6QFK - chains A and B; structure by X-ray diffraction, 2.00 A resolution.

== Chain A ==
Protein: PEGA domain-containing protein, EngBF DARPin fusion G10
Source organism: Bifidobacterium longum
Reference sequence: A0A414FD23 (A0A414FD23_BIFLN); residues 340-1521 here = UniProt positions 340-1521
Amino-acid sequence (1357 residues; row label = number of the first residue in the row):
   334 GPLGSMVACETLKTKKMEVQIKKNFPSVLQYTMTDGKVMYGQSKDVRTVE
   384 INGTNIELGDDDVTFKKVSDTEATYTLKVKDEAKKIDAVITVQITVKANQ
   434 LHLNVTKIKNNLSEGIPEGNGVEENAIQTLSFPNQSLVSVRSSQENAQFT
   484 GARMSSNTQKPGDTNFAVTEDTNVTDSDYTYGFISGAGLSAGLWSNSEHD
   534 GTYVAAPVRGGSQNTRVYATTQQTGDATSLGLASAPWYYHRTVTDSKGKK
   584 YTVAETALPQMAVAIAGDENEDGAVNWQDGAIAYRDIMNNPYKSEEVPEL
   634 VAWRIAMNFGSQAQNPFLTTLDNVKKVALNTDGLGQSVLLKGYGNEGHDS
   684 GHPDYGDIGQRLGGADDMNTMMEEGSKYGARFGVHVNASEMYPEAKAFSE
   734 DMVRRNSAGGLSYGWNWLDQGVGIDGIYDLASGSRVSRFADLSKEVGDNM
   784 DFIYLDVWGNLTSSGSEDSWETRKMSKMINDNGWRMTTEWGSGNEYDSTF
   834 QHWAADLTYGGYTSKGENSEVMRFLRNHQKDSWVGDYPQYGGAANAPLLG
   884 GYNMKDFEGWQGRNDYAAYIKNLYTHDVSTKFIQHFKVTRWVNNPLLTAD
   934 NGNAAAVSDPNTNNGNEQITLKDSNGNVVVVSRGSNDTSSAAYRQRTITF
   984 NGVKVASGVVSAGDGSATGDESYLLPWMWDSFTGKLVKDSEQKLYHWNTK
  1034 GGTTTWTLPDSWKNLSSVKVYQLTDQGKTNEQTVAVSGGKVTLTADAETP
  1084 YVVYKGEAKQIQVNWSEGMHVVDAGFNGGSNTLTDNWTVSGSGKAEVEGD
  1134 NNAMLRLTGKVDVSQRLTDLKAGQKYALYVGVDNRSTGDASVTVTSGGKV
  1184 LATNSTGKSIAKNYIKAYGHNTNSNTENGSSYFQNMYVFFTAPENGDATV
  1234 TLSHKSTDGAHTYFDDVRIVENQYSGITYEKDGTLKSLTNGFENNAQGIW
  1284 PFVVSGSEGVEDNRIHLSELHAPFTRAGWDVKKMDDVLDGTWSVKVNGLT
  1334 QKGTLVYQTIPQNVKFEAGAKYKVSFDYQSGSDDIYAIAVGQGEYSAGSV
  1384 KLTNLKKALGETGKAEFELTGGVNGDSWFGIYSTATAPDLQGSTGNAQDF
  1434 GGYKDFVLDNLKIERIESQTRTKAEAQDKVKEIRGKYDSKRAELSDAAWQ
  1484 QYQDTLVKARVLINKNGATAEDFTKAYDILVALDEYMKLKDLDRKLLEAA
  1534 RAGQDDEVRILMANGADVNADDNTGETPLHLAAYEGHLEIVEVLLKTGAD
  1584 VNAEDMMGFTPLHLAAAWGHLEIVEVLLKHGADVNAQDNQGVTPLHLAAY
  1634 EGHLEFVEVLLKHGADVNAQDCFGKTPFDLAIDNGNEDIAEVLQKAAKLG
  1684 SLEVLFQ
Disordered / not traced: 334-337, 1685-1690
Sequence notes: expression tag (334-339); conflict Cys-342 (Ser in A0A414FD23), Arg-1309 (Gln in A0A414FD23)
Disulfides: Cys-342/Cys-1655
Metal / ion sites: Mn2+ site 1: Asp-601, Asn-603, Asp-605, Ala-607, Asp-612; Mn2+ site 2: Glu-727, Asp-752, His-1299; Mn2+ site 3: Gly-1108, Asn-1135, Ala-1136, Asp-1248; Mn2+ site 4: Gly-1274, Glu-1276, Asp-1322, Trp-1325, Asp-1442

== Chain B ==
Protein: V3-if
Amino-acid sequence (15 residues; each row starts with the number of its first residue):
     1 PKSIRIGPGQAFYAP
Modified residues: Pro-15 (D-proline; DPR)
Covalently attached groups: covalent link Pro-1/Pro-15

== How chain A and chain B interact ==
Contacting residue pairs - 34 pairs, chain A then chain B:
  Thr-1557(A) with Pro-8(B); Gly-9(B)
  Glu-1559(A) with Pro-8(B)
  Tyr-1567(A) with Gly-7(B); Pro-8(B)
  Met-1590(A) with Gly-9(B); Gln-10(B); Ala-11(B), hydrophobic
  Phe-1592(A) with Ile-6(B), hydrophobic; Gly-7(B); Gln-10(B); Ala-11(B), hydrophobic
  His-1596(A) with Ile-6(B)
  Leu-1597(A) with Ile-6(B), hydrophobic; Gly-7(B)
  Ala-1600(A) with Arg-5(B), hydrogen bond (backbone-side chain); Ile-6(B), hydrophobic
  Trp-1601(A) with Arg-5(B); Ile-6(B), hydrogen bond (side chain-backbone)
  Gln-1623(A) with Ala-11(B); Phe-12(B), hydrogen bond (side chain-backbone); Tyr-13(B), hydrogen bond (side chain-backbone)
  Val-1625(A) with Phe-12(B), hydrophobic; Tyr-13(B), hydrophobic
  Leu-1630(A) with Ile-6(B), hydrophobic; Phe-12(B), hydrophobic
  Tyr-1633(A) with Ser-3(B), hydrogen bond (side chain-backbone); Phe-12(B), hydrophobic
  Glu-1634(A) with Arg-5(B), salt bridge
  Asp-1654(A) with Tyr-13(B), hydrogen bond
  Phe-1656(A) with Tyr-13(B), hydrophobic
  Lys-1658(A) with Tyr-13(B)
  Leu-1663(A) with Phe-12(B), hydrophobic; Tyr-13(B)
Other interface residues (no listed pair), chain A (21 interface residues in all): Arg-1534, Met-1589, Asp-1621
Other interface residues (no listed pair), chain B (12 interface residues in all): Ile-4, Pro-15

== Summary ==
Chain A and chain B form an interface of 21 and 12 residues respectively, with 6 hydrogen bonds and 1 salt
bridge. Among the polar pairs are Glu-1634(A)/Arg-5(B), Ala-1600(A)/Arg-5(B) and Trp-1601(A)/Ile-6(B). The
Mn2+ site 1 is built by Asp-601(A), Asn-603(A), Asp-605(A), Ala-607(A) and Asp-612(A).
Here chain A is PEGA domain-containing protein, EngBF DARPin fusion G10 (Bifidobacterium longum) and chain B
is V3-if. Entry 6QFK (EngBF DARPin Fusion 4b G10) was determined by X-ray diffraction (same publication as
6QEP, 6QEV, 6QFO and 6SH9).
